5KS8 - chains A and B of the 6 polymer chains in the assembly; structure by X-ray diffraction, 3.01 A resolution.

Chain A (and B):
Molecule: Pyruvate carboxylase subunit alpha
Source organism: Methylobacillus flagellatus
Notes: chain B of this document is another copy of the same molecule, construct and numbering; everything in this record applies to it too
UniProtKB: Q1H158 (Q1H158_METFK); residue numbers follow UniProt; this construct covers 1-130, 202-472
Amino-acid sequence (405 residues; each row starts with the number of its first residue; note: 67 numbers in that range are skipped by the numbering (no residue carries them; nothing is unmodelled there)):
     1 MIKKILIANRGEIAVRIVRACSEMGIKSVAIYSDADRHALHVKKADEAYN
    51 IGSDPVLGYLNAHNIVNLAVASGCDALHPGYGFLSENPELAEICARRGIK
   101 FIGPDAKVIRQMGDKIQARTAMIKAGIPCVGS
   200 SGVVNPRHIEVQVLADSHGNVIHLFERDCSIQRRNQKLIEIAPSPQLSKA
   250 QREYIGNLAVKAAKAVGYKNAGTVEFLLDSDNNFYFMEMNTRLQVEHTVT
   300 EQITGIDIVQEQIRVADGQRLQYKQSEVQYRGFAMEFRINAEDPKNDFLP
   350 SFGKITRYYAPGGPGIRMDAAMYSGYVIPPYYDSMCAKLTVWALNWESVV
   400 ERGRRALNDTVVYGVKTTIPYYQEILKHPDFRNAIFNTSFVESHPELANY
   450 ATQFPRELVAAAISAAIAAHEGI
Disordered / not traced: 472
Differences from the reference sequence: linker (131-132, 200-201)
From the paper describing this entry:
  - self-association interface (contacts with another copy of this molecule): Arg19, Glu23, Pro454 to Ile472
  - mutagenesis - Q452*, A465R: abolished binding to Pyruvate carboxylase subunit beta
  - mutagenesis - R19E, E23R: unchanged catalytic activity
  - mutagenesis - R19E, E23R: unchanged binding to Pyruvate carboxylase subunit beta

Chain A / chain B interface:
Contacting residue pairs - 66 pairs, chain A then chain B:
  Arg16(A) - Pro363(B)
  Arg19(A) - Ala359(B)
  Arg19(A) - Pro360(B)
  Arg19(A) - Gly361(B)
  Arg19(A) - Gly362(B)
  Arg19(A) - Arg404(B)
  Arg19(A) - Asp408(B)  salt bridge
  Ser22(A) - Arg403(B)  hydrogen bond (backbone-side chain)
  Ser22(A) - Arg404(B)
  Glu23(A) - Ser397(B)
  Glu23(A) - Glu400(B)
  Glu23(A) - Arg401(B)  salt bridge
  Glu23(A) - Arg403(B)  hydrogen bond (backbone-side chain)
  Glu23(A) - Arg404(B)  salt bridge
  Gly25(A) - Arg403(B)
  Lys43(A) - Tyr358(B)  hydrogen bond
  Lys44(A) - Asp408(B)  salt bridge
  Glu300(A) - Pro363(B)
  Ile302(A) - Arg330(B)  hydrogen bond (backbone-side chain)
  Thr303(A) - Arg330(B)  hydrogen bond (backbone-side chain)
  Thr303(A) - Leu393(B)
  Gly304(A) - Trp391(B)
  Gly304(A) - Leu393(B)
  Ile305(A) - Leu393(B)
  Asp306(A) - Pro363(B)
  Tyr322(A) - Leu393(B)
  Gln328(A) - Arg330(B)  hydrogen bond (backbone-side chain)
  Arg330(A) - Gln301(B)
  Arg330(A) - Ile302(B)  hydrogen bond (side chain-backbone)
  Arg330(A) - Thr303(B)
  Arg330(A) - Gln328(B)  hydrogen bond (side chain-backbone)
  Arg330(A) - Arg330(B)
  Tyr358(A) - Lys43(B)
  Tyr358(A) - Tyr372(B)  hydrophobic
  Ala359(A) - Arg19(B)
  Pro360(A) - Arg19(B)
  Gly361(A) - Arg19(B)
  Gly361(A) - Met367(B)
  Gly362(A) - Arg19(B)
  Gly362(A) - Arg366(B)
  Gly362(A) - Met367(B)  hydrogen bond (backbone-backbone)
  Gly362(A) - Asp368(B)
  Pro363(A) - Arg16(B)
  Pro363(A) - Glu300(B)
  Pro363(A) - Asp306(B)
  Pro363(A) - Arg366(B)
  Ile365(A) - Ile365(B)
  Arg366(A) - Gly362(B)
  Arg366(A) - Pro363(B)
  Met367(A) - Gly361(B)
  Met367(A) - Gly362(B)  hydrogen bond (backbone-backbone)
  Asp368(A) - Gly362(B)
  Tyr372(A) - Tyr358(B)  hydrophobic
  Ser373(A) - Ser373(B)  hydrogen bond
  Trp391(A) - Gly304(B)
  Leu393(A) - Thr303(B)
  Leu393(A) - Gly304(B)
  Leu393(A) - Tyr322(B)
  Arg401(A) - Glu23(B)  salt bridge
  Arg403(A) - Ser22(B)  hydrogen bond (side chain-backbone)
  Arg403(A) - Glu23(B)  hydrogen bond (side chain-backbone)
  Arg403(A) - Gly25(B)
  Arg404(A) - Arg19(B)
  Arg404(A) - Glu23(B)  salt bridge
  Asp408(A) - Arg19(B)  salt bridge
  Asp408(A) - Lys44(B)  salt bridge
Other interface residues (no listed pair), chain A (41 interface residues in all): Met24, Leu40, Tyr329, Tyr357, Ser397, Glu400, Val410
Other interface residues (no listed pair), chain B (41 interface residues in all): Met24, Leu40, Ile305, Tyr329, Tyr357

Overview:
Chain A and chain B each contribute 41 residues to their interface, with 13 hydrogen bonds and 8 salt bridges.
Among the polar pairs are Arg19(A)-Asp408(B), Glu23(A)-Arg401(B) and Glu23(A)-Arg404(B). The paper reports
that Q452* and A465R of chain A abolish binding to Pyruvate carboxylase subunit beta; a self-association
interface involving Arg19(A), Glu23(A) and Pro454(A); 4 substitutions were tested in all.
Both chains are Pyruvate carboxylase subunit alpha (Methylobacillus flagellatus). Entry 5KS8 (Crystal
structure of two-subunit pyruvate carboxylase from Methylobacillus flagellatus) was determined by X-ray
diffraction.
